PDB entry 3L3I | X-ray diffraction, 1.70 A resolution | chains A and C of the 3 polymer chains in the assembly

# Chain A
Protein: HLA class I histocompatibility antigen, B-44 alpha chain
From: Homo sapiens
Notes: fragment: extracellular domain
Reference sequence: P30481 (1B44_HUMAN); residues 1-276 here correspond to UniProt positions 25-300 (UniProt number = residue number + 24)
Amino-acid sequence (276 residues; each row starts with the number of its first residue):
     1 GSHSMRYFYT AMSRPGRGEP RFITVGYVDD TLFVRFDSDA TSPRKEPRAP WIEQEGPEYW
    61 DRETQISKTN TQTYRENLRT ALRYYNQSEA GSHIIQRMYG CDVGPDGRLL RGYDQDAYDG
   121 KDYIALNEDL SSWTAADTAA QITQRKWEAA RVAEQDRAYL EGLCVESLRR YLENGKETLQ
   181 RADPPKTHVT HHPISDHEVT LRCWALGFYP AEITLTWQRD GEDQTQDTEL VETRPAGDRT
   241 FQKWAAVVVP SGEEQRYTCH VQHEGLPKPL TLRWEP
Disulfide bonds: C101-C164, C203-C259

# Chain C
Protein: peptide from HLA-DPA1 protein
Reference sequence: Q95HB9 (Q95HB9_HUMAN); residues 1-9 here correspond to UniProt positions 77-85 (UniProt number = residue number + 76)
Amino-acid sequence (9 residues; row label = number of the first residue in the row):
     1 EEFGRAASF
Differences from the reference sequence: engineered mutation A7 (Phe83 in Q95HB9)

# Interface between chain A and chain C
Contacting residue pairs (41):
  M5(A) - E1(C)
  Y7(A) - E1(C)  hydrogen bond (side chain-backbone)
  Y7(A) - E2(C)
  Y9(A) - E2(C)  hydrogen bond
  T24(A) - E2(C)
  K45(A) - E2(C)  salt bridge
  Y59(A) - E1(C)
  R62(A) - E1(C)  salt bridge
  E63(A) - E1(C)
  E63(A) - E2(C)  hydrogen bond (side chain-backbone)
  I66(A) - E2(C)
  I66(A) - F3(C)
  I66(A) - G4(C)
  S67(A) - E2(C)
  N70(A) - A6(C)
  T73(A) - A6(C)
  E76(A) - S8(C)  hydrogen bond
  N77(A) - S8(C)
  N77(A) - F9(C)  hydrogen bond (side chain-backbone)
  T80(A) - F9(C)
  Y84(A) - F9(C)  hydrogen bond (side chain-backbone)
  I95(A) - F9(C)  hydrophobic
  Y99(A) - E2(C)  hydrogen bond
  Y99(A) - F3(C)  hydrogen bond (side chain-backbone)
  Y123(A) - F9(C)  hydrophobic
  T143(A) - F9(C)  hydrogen bond (side chain-backbone)
  K146(A) - F9(C)  hydrogen bond (side chain-backbone)
  W147(A) - A7(C)
  W147(A) - S8(C)  hydrogen bond (side chain-backbone)
  V152(A) - A7(C)  hydrophobic
  Q155(A) - F3(C)
  Q155(A) - R5(C)  hydrogen bond
  D156(A) - F3(C)
  Y159(A) - E1(C)  hydrogen bond (side chain-backbone)
  Y159(A) - E2(C)
  Y159(A) - F3(C)
  L163(A) - E1(C)
  L163(A) - E2(C)
  S167(A) - E1(C)  hydrogen bond (side chain-backbone)
  R170(A) - E1(C)  salt bridge
  Y171(A) - E1(C)  hydrogen bond (side chain-backbone)
Other interface residues (no listed pair), chain A (32 interface residues in all): Y74, D116
From the paper, about this interface:
  - pairs named by the authors: Q155(A)-R5(C)

# Overview
32 residues of chain A face 9 of chain C across their interface; the contacts include 15 hydrogen bonds and 3
salt bridges. Polar pairs include K45(A)-E2(C), R62(A)-E1(C) and R170(A)-E1(C). The authors report a contact
between Q155(A) and R5(C).
Chain A is HLA class I histocompatibility antigen, B-44 alpha chain (Homo sapiens) and chain C is peptide from
HLA-DPA1 protein; the structure, Crystal structure of HLA-B*4402 in complex with the F7A mutant of a
self-peptide derived from DPA*0201, was determined by X-ray diffraction, deposited together with 3L3D, 3L3G,
3L3H, 3L3J and 3L3K.
